Entry 8P8B (electron microscopy, 2.90 A resolution); this record covers chains 3 and m of the 38 polymer chains in the assembly.

Chain 3:
Molecule: 23S ribosomal RNA
From: Mycoplasmoides pneumoniae M129
Sequence (2907 nucleotides; row label = number of the first residue in the row):
     1 UACAAUAAGUUACUAAGGGCUUAUGGUGGAUGCCUUGGCACUAAUAGGCG
    51 AUGAAGGACGUGUUAACCUGCGAUAAGCUUCGGGUAGGUGGUAAGAACCU
   101 CAGAUCCGGAGAUUUCCGAAUGGAGCAAUCCGGUAGUUGGAAACAGCUAU
   151 CAUUAAUUGAUGAAUAAAUAGUCAAUUAAAGCAAUACGUGGUGAAGUGAA
   201 ACAUCUCAGUAGCCACAGGAAAAGAAAACGAAUGUGAUUCCGUGUGUAGU
   251 GGCGAGCGAAAGCGGAACAGGCCAAACUUAUCAUUAGAUAGGGGUUGUAG
   301 GGCUUGCAAUGUGGACUUGAAAACGAUAGAAGAAGCUGUUGGAAAGCAGC
   351 GCGCAAAAGGGUGAUAGCCCCGUAUUUGAAAUUGUUUUCAUACCUAGCGA
   401 GAUCCCUGAGUAGCUCGGAAAACGUUAUUUUGAGUGAAUCUGCCCAGACC
   451 AUUGGGUAAGCCUAAAUACUAAUUAGUGACCGAUAGCGAAACAGUACCGU
   501 GAGGGAAAGGUGAAAAGAACCCAGAGAUGGGAGUGAAAUAGAUUCUGAAA
   551 CCAUAUGCCUACAACGUGUCAGAGCACAUUAAUGUGUGAUGGCGUGCGUU
   601 UUGAAGUAUGAGCCGGCGAGUUAUGAUAGCAAGCGUUAGUUAACCAGGAG
   651 AUGGGGAGCUGUAGCGAAAGCGAGUUUUAAAAGAGCGUUUGUUUGUUAUU
   701 AUAGACCCGAAACGGGUUGAGCUAGUCAUGAGCAGGUUGAAGGUUGAGUA
   751 ACAUCAACUGGAGGACCGAACCGACUCUCGUUGAAACGAUAGCGGAUGAC
   801 UUGUGAUUAGGGGUGAAAUUCCAAUCGAAAUCCGUGAUAGCUGGUUCUCG
   851 UCGAAAUAGCUUUAAGGCUAGCGUGAGAUCACAAAUAAGUGGAGGUAAAG
   901 CUACUGAAUGUAUGAUGGCGCCACCUAGGCGUACUGAAUACAAUUAAACU
   951 CUGAAUGCCAUUUAUUUUAUUCUCGCAGUCAGACAGUGGGGGAUAAGCUU
  1001 CAUUGUCAAGAGGGGAAGAGCCCAGAUCAUUAAAUAAGGUCCCCAAAAUA
  1051 UACUAAGUGGAAAAGGAUGUGAAAGUGCUAAAACAGCAAGGAUGUUGGCU
  1101 UAGAAGCAGCCAUCGUUUAAAGAGUGCGUAACAGCUCACUUGUCGAGUGU
  1151 UUUUGCGCCGAAGAUGUAACGGGGCUAAGUAUAUUACCGAAUUUAUGGAU
  1201 AAGAUUUAUAUCUUGUGGUAGACGAGCGUUGUAUUGGAGUUGAAGUCAAA
  1251 GCGUGAGCAUUGGUGGAUCCAAUACAAGUGAGAAUGCCGGCAUGAGUAAC
  1301 GCUUGGGAGUGAGAAUCUCCCAAACCGAUUGACUAAGGUUUCCUGGACCA
  1351 GGGUCGUCCUUCCAGGGUUAGUCUGGACCUAAGCUGAGGCUGAAAAGCGU
  1401 AGGCGAUGGACAACAGGUUAAUAUUCCUGUACUUACAGUUAGACUGAUGG
  1451 AGUGACAAAGAAGGUUUUCCACCCCCAUAAUUGGAUUUGGGGAUAAAUCA
  1501 UAAGGUGGUACAAUAGGCAAAUCCGUUGUGCAUAACAUUGAGUGAUGAUG
  1551 UCGAGUGAAUGAGUGAUCAAGUAGCGAAGGUGGUAUUAAUCAUGCUUUCA
  1601 AGAAAAGCUUCUAGGGUUAAUCUAGCUGUAACCAGUACCGAGAACGAACA
  1651 CACGUAGUCAAGGAGAGGAUCCUAAGGUUAGCGAGUGAACUAUAGCCAAG
  1701 GAACUCUGCAAAUUAACCCCGUAAGUUAGCGAGAAGGGGUGCUUAUGUAA
  1751 AAGUAAGCCGCAGUGAAGAACGAGGGGGGACUGUUUAACUAAAACACAAC
  1801 UCUAUGCCAAACCGUAAGGUGAUGUAUAUGGGGUGACACCUGCCCAGUGC
  1851 UGGAAGGUUAAAGAAGGAGGUUAGCGCAAGCGAAGCUUUUAACUGAAGCC
  1901 CCAGUGAACGGCGGCCGUAACUAUAACGGUCCUAAGGUAGCGAAAUUCCU
  1951 AGUCGGGUAAAUUCCGUCCCGCUUGAAUGGUGUAACCAUCUCUUGACUGU
  2001 CUCGGCUAUAGACUCGGUGAAAUCCAGGUACGGGUGAAGACACCCGUUAG
  2051 GCGCAACGGGACGGAAAGACCCCGUGAAGCUUUACUGUAGCUUAAUAUUG
  2101 AUCAGGACAUUAUCAUGUAGAGAAUAGGUAGGAGCAAUCGAUGCAAGUUC
  2151 GCUAGGACUUGUUGAUGCGAAAGGUGGAAUACUACCCUUGGUUGUGUGCU
  2201 GUUCUAAUUGGUAACUGUUAUCCAGUUUCAAGACAGUGUUAGGUGGGCAG
  2251 UUUGACUGGGGCGGUCGCCUCCUAAAAGGUAACGGAGGCGUACAAAGGUA
  2301 CCUUCAGUACGGUUGGAAAUCGUAUGUAGAGUGUAAUGGUGUAAGGGUGC
  2351 UUGACUGUGAGACAUACAGGUCGAACAGGUGAGAAAUCAGGUCAUAGUGA
  2401 UCCGGUGGUCCAGUAUGGAAUGGCCAUCGCUCAACGGAUAAAAGCUACUC
  2451 CGGGGAUAACAGGCUGAUACUGCCCAAGAGUUCAUAUCGACGGCAGUGUU
  2501 UGGCACCUCGAUGUCGACUCAUCUCAUCCUCGAGCUGAAGCAGGUUCGAA
  2551 GGGUUCGGCUGUUCGCCGAUUAAAGAGAUACGUGAGUUGGGUUCAAACCG
  2601 UCGUGAGACAGGUUGGUCCCUAUCUAUUGUGCCCGUAGGAAGAUUGAAGA
  2651 GUGUUGCUUCUAGUACGAGAGGACCGAAGCGAGGACACCUCUUAUGCUCC
  2701 AGUUGUAGCGCCAGCUGCACCGCUGGGUAGUAACGUGUCUAUUAGAUAAA
  2751 CGCUGAAAGCAUCUAAGUGUGAAACUAUCUCAAAGAUUAAUCUUCCCAUU
  2801 UCGCAAGAAAGUAAGAGCCGUCAAAGACGAUGACGUUGAUAGGUUACAGG
  2851 UGUAAGCAUAGUGAUAUGUUGAGCUGAGUAAUACUAAUUGCUCGAGGACU
  2901 UAUUGGA
Unresolved in the structure: 1-7, 2901-2907
Modified / non-standard residues: 1MG (1N-methylguanosine-5'-monophosphate) at position 783; OMG (o2'-methylguanosine-5'-monophosphate) at position 2259; 2MA (2-methyladenosine-5'-monophosphate) at position 2511
Bound ions: Mg2+ site 1: A16, G17; Mg2+ site 2: G196, U2251; Mg2+ site 3 near U197 (its only coordinating residue here); Mg2+ site 4: A201, C202; Mg2+ site 5 near A222 (its only coordinating residue here); Mg2+ site 6 near A331 (its only coordinating residue here); Mg2+ site 7 near A333 (its only coordinating residue here); Mg2+ site 8: U428, C445; Mg2+ site 9 near G442 (its only coordinating residue here); Mg2+ site 10: G447, A2415; Mg2+ site 11 near A458 (its only coordinating residue here); Mg2+ site 12: U484, A508; 128 more Mg2+ sites not listed; 1 more K+ sites not listed
Ligand contacts:
  - chloramphenicol (CLM): G2068, A2069, A2459, C2460, 2MA_2511, U2512, G2513, U2514
  - pentane-1,5-diamine (N2P), molecule 1: C565, C593, G594, C2043, C2044, C2045
  - pentane-1,5-diamine (N2P), molecule 2: G721, C722, U804, G805, A806
  - pentane-1,5-diamine (N2P), molecule 3: 1MG_783, A784, A785, G1301, G1353, C1649
  - 1,4-diaminobutane (PUT), molecule 1: G620, U621, A698, U699, U700
  - 1,4-diaminobutane (PUT), molecule 2: A711, A712, G827, A828, U2449, C2450
  - 1,4-diaminobutane (PUT), molecule 3: U737, U738, G739, G761, A762, G763, A765, G1460, A1461
  - 1,4-diaminobutane (PUT), molecule 4: A1324, C1325, C1672, U1673, A2707, G2708, G2717, C2718
  - 1,4-diaminobutane (PUT), molecule 5: C1348, C1349, A1350, G1351, G1352, G1356, U1357, C1358
  - 1,4-diaminobutane (PUT), molecule 6: C1912, G1937, U1973, U1974, G1975, U2601
  - 1,4-diaminobutane (PUT), molecule 7: A2274, U2280, A2281
  - spermidine (SPD), molecule 1: U500, G1338, U1339, G1646, A1647
  - spermidine (SPD), molecule 2: A518, A519, C520, U528, G530, G531, A542, U543
  - spermidine (SPD), molecule 3: C593, C1044, A1045
  - spermidine (SPD), molecule 4: G594, U595, G1012, G1013, A1017, G1018, C2043
  - spermidine (SPD), molecule 5: G596, C597, G606, U607, U609, G610, A611, C2025, A2061, C2062, G2063, G2064
  - spermidine (SPD), molecule 6: U776, C777, U778, U2588, G2589, U2617, C2618
  - spermidine (SPD), molecule 7: G780, U781, A2585, G2586, U2587, C2620, U2621
  - spermidine (SPD), molecule 8: A865, A981, G982, OMG_2259, A2456, U2457
  - spermidine (SPD), molecule 9: U896, A897, A947, A948, C949, U950, U2273, A2274, A2275
  - spermidine (SPD), molecule 10: G1695, C2699, C2721, C2723, U2724, G2725, G2726
  - spermidine (SPD), molecule 11: U1707, G1708, C1992, U1993, U1994, C2559, U2560
  - spermidine (SPD), molecule 12: G1999, C2001, U2002, G2004, C2518, U2519
  - spermidine (SPD), molecule 13: C2031, G2032, G2033, G2034, A2040, C2041, A2042, C2043, C2044, G2059, G2060
  - spermidine (SPD), molecule 14: U2291, A2292, A2296, G2297, G2333, U2334, G2345, U2392, C2393, G2397
  - spermidine (SPD), molecule 15: C2689, U2693, A2694, U2695, G2696, G2727, U2728, A2729, G2730, U2731
  - spermidine (SPD), molecule 16: U2690, A2729, G2730, A2824, G2878, U2879
  - spermine (SPM), molecule 1: G618, A619, G620, U621, G1278, U1279, G1280
  - spermine (SPM), molecule 2: A724, G725, U801, G815, A816, A817, A818, U820, U1784, U1785
  - spermine (SPM), molecule 3: A1161, A1162, C2525, A2526, G2548, A2549, A2550

Chain m:
Molecule: 50S ribosomal protein L17
From: Mycoplasmoides pneumoniae M129
UniProtKB: Q59547 (RL17_MYCPN); numbering as in UniProt (aligned over 1-124)
Sequence (124 residues; each row starts with the number of its first residue):
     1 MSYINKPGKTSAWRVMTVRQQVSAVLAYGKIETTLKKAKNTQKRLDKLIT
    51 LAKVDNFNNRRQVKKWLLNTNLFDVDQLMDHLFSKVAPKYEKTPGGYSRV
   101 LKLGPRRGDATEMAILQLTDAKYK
Unresolved in the structure: 1, 121-124

Interface between chain 3 and chain m:
Contacting residue pairs - 119 pairs, chain 3 then chain m:
  C779(3) with Ser-2(m), sugar contact; Tyr-3(m), hydrogen bond to the base
  G780(3) with Tyr-3(m), sugar contact
  A784(3) with Tyr-3(m), hydrogen bond to the base
  G788(3) with Tyr-3(m), hydrogen bond to the base
  A789(3) with Tyr-3(m), sugar contact; Ile-4(m), sugar contact
  C1302(3) with Ile-4(m), sugar contact; Asn-5(m), sugar contact; Lys-6(m), sugar contact; Pro-7(m), sugar contact
  U1303(3) with Lys-6(m), phosphate contact; Pro-7(m), sugar contact
  U1304(3) with Trp-13(m), hydrogen bond to the sugar
  G1305(3) with Gln-20(m), base contact; Gln-21(m), hydrogen bond to the phosphate; Lys-37(m), salt bridge to the phosphate
  G1306(3) with Gln-21(m), phosphate contact; Ala-24(m), sugar contact; Tyr-28(m), sugar contact; Ile-31(m), phosphate contact; Glu-32(m), phosphate contact; Thr-33(m), hydrogen bond to the phosphate
  G1307(3) with Tyr-28(m), sugar contact; Lys-30(m), salt bridge to the phosphate; Ile-31(m), phosphate contact; Glu-32(m), hydrogen bond to the phosphate
  A1308(3) with Lys-30(m), salt bridge to the phosphate
  G1313(3) with Arg-107(m), sugar contact
  A1315(3) with Arg-106(m), phosphate contact; Gly-108(m), phosphate contact; Asp-109(m), base contact
  C1320(3) with Asn-71(m), hydrogen bond to the sugar
  C1321(3) with Asn-69(m), hydrogen bond to the phosphate; Thr-70(m), hydrogen bond to the sugar; Asn-71(m), hydrogen bond to the sugar
  A1322(3) with Gln-20(m), hydrogen bond to the sugar; Leu-68(m), phosphate contact; Asn-69(m), hydrogen bond to the phosphate
  A1323(3) with Met-16(m), phosphate contact; Gln-20(m), hydrogen bond to the sugar; Leu-68(m), phosphate contact
  A1324(3) with Met-16(m), phosphate contact
  C1355(3) with Arg-107(m), hydrogen bond to the phosphate
  G1356(3) with Arg-107(m), salt bridge to the phosphate
  U1482(3) with Phe-57(m), sugar contact; Arg-60(m), salt bridge to the phosphate; Arg-61(m), hydrogen bond to the base; Lys-64(m), base contact
  G1483(3) with Arg-61(m), base contact
  G1642(3) with Ile-4(m), base contact
  A1652(3) with Tyr-3(m), hydrogen bond to the base; Ile-4(m), base contact
  G1683(3) with Arg-106(m), sugar contact; Asp-109(m), hydrogen bond to the sugar
  A1684(3) with Asp-109(m), sugar contact; Thr-111(m), hydrogen bond to the sugar
  G1685(3) with Thr-34(m), hydrogen bond to the phosphate; Lys-36(m), phosphate contact; Lys-37(m), salt bridge to the phosphate
  U1686(3) with Lys-9(m), base contact; Lys-36(m), salt bridge to the phosphate
  G1687(3) with Lys-9(m), hydrogen bond to the base; Arg-14(m), hydrogen bond to the base
  A1692(3) with Ser-2(m), sugar contact
  U2009(3) with Pro-7(m), hydrogen bond to the sugar; Gly-8(m), phosphate contact; Lys-9(m), hydrogen bond to the phosphate; Arg-14(m), salt bridge to the phosphate
  A2010(3) with Asn-5(m), sugar contact; Lys-6(m), sugar contact; Gly-8(m), phosphate contact; Lys-9(m), hydrogen bond to the phosphate
  G2016(3) with Gly-108(m), base contact; Asp-109(m), sugar contact; Ala-110(m), sugar contact
  C2697(3) with Ser-11(m), sugar contact
  U2698(3) with Ser-11(m), phosphate contact; Arg-14(m), base contact; Val-15(m), sugar contact; Asn-40(m), hydrogen bond to the base; Trp-66(m), base contact
  A2713(3) with Arg-61(m), base contact
  G2714(3) with Arg-61(m), hydrogen bond to the sugar
  C2715(3) with Lys-65(m), phosphate contact
  U2716(3) with Arg-19(m), hydrogen bond to the sugar; Lys-65(m), phosphate contact
  G2717(3) with Met-16(m), sugar contact
  C2718(3) with Ala-12(m), phosphate contact
  C2822(3) with Lys-39(m), phosphate contact
  G2842(3) with Lys-43(m), phosphate contact; Gly-96(m), base contact
  G2843(3) with Lys-43(m), phosphate contact; Asp-46(m), sugar contact; Pro-94(m), hydrogen bond to the base; Gly-95(m), sugar contact; Gly-96(m), hydrogen bond to the sugar
  U2844(3) with Lys-47(m), phosphate contact; Thr-50(m), phosphate contact; Gly-95(m), sugar contact; Tyr-97(m), sugar contact
  A2855(3) with Phe-57(m), sugar contact; Asn-58(m), base contact; Arg-61(m), sugar contact
  G2856(3) with Phe-57(m), sugar contact; Arg-61(m), sugar contact
  G2876(3) with Lys-47(m), salt bridge to the phosphate
  C2884(3) with Thr-93(m), sugar contact; Pro-94(m), sugar contact; Gly-95(m), hydrogen bond to the sugar; Gly-96(m), hydrogen bond to the sugar
  U2885(3) with Gly-96(m), sugar contact; Ser-98(m), hydrogen bond to the sugar; Arg-99(m), sugar contact; Thr-119(m), sugar contact
  A2886(3) with Arg-99(m), salt bridge to the phosphate; Val-100(m), sugar contact; Leu-101(m), phosphate contact
  A2887(3) with Leu-101(m), phosphate contact
Also at the interface, not in a pair above, chain 3 (63 interface residues in all): A1314, U1316, G2011, C2709, G2820, U2821, U2845, A2854, C2874, U2875
Also at the interface, not in a pair above, chain m (67 interface residues in all): Thr-17, Val-18, Leu-35, Gln-42, Arg-44, Gln-62, Asp-76, Lys-102

Summary:
63 residues of chain 3 and 67 residues of chain m are in contact, with 33 hydrogen bonds and 10 salt bridges.
Polar pairs include C779(3)/Tyr-3(m), A784(3)/Tyr-3(m) and G788(3)/Tyr-3(m).
Chain 3 is 23S ribosomal RNA and chain m is 50S ribosomal protein L17, both from Mycoplasmoides pneumoniae
M129; the structure, Mycoplasma pneumoniae large ribosomal subunit in chloramphenicol-treated cells, was
determined by electron microscopy (same publication as 8P6P, 8P7X, 8P7Y, 8P8V and 8P8W).
